Entry 3RK3 (X-ray diffraction, 3.50 A resolution); this record covers chains C and D of the 5 polymer chains in the assembly.

# Chain C
Name: SNAP25
From: Homo sapiens
UniProt: P60880 (SNP25_HUMAN); residues 7-82 here = UniProt positions 7-82
Amino-acid sequence (81 residues; row label = number of the first residue in the row):
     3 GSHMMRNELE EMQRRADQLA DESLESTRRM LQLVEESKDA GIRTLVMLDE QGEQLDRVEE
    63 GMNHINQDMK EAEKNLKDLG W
Not modelled in the structure: 3-9, 75-83
Construct notes: expression tag (3-6, 83)

# Chain D
Name: SNAP25
From: Homo sapiens
UniProt: P60880 (SNP25_HUMAN); residues 141-203 here = UniProt positions 141-203
Amino-acid sequence (65 residues; numbered 139 to 203; the number before each row is that of its first residue):
   139 GSARENEMDE NLEQVSGIIG NLRHMALDMG NEIDTQNRQI DRIMEKADSN KTRIDEANQR
   199 ATKML
Construct notes: expression tag (139-140)

# How chain C and chain D interact
Contacting residue pairs - 39 pairs, chain C then chain D:
  Asp-19(C) with Arg-142(D), salt bridge
  Ala-22(C) with Arg-142(D); Met-146(D)
  Asp-23(C) with Arg-142(D), salt bridge
  Ser-25(C) with Met-146(D)
  Leu-26(C) with Glu-145(D); Met-146(D)
  Thr-29(C) with Met-146(D); Asn-149(D), hydrogen bond
  Leu-33(C) with Gln-152(D)
  Val-36(C) with Ile-156(D), hydrophobic; Ile-157(D), hydrophobic; Leu-160(D), hydrophobic
  Glu-37(C) with Ile-156(D)
  Ser-39(C) with Leu-160(D)
  Lys-40(C) with Asn-159(D), hydrogen bond; Leu-160(D); Met-163(D)
  Leu-47(C) with Met-163(D), hydrophobic; Met-167(D), hydrophobic
  Leu-50(C) with Ile-171(D), hydrophobic; Gln-174(D), hydrogen bond (backbone-side chain)
  Gln-53(C) with Gln-174(D)
  Gly-54(C) with Gln-174(D)
  Leu-57(C) with Gln-174(D); Gln-177(D), hydrogen bond (backbone-side chain); Ile-178(D), hydrophobic
  Asp-58(C) with Gln-177(D), hydrogen bond
  Val-60(C) with Ile-181(D), hydrophobic
  Glu-61(C) with Arg-180(D), salt bridge; Ile-181(D); Lys-184(D), salt bridge
  Met-64(C) with Lys-184(D); Ala-185(D); Asn-188(D)
  Asn-65(C) with Lys-184(D), hydrogen bond
  Ile-67(C) with Asn-188(D)
  Met-71(C) with Arg-191(D); Ile-192(D)
Other interface residues (no listed pair), chain C (28 interface residues in all): Arg-30, Gly-43, Ile-44, Thr-46, Asp-51
Other interface residues (no listed pair), chain D (26 interface residues in all): Leu-150, Val-153, Glu-170, Ala-195

# Overview
28 residues of chain C and 26 residues of chain D are in contact, with 6 hydrogen bonds and 4 salt bridges.
Polar pairs include Asp-19(C)/Arg-142(D), Asp-23(C)/Arg-142(D) and Glu-61(C)/Arg-180(D).
Chain C is SNAP25 and chain D is SNAP25, both from Homo sapiens; the structure, Truncated SNARE complex with
complexin, was determined by X-ray diffraction, deposited together with 3RK2 and 3RL0.
